Entry 3POT (X-ray diffraction, 1.20 A resolution); this record covers chains A and D of the 6 polymer chains in the assembly.

# Chain A (and D)
Protein: Methyl-coenzyme M reductase I subunit alpha
Organism: Methanothermobacter marburgensis
Notes: EC 2.8.4.1; chain D of this document is another copy of the same molecule, construct and numbering; everything in this record applies to it too
UniProtKB: P11558 (MCRA_METTM); numbering as in UniProt (aligned over 1-550)
Chain sequence (550 residues; row label = number of the first residue in the row):
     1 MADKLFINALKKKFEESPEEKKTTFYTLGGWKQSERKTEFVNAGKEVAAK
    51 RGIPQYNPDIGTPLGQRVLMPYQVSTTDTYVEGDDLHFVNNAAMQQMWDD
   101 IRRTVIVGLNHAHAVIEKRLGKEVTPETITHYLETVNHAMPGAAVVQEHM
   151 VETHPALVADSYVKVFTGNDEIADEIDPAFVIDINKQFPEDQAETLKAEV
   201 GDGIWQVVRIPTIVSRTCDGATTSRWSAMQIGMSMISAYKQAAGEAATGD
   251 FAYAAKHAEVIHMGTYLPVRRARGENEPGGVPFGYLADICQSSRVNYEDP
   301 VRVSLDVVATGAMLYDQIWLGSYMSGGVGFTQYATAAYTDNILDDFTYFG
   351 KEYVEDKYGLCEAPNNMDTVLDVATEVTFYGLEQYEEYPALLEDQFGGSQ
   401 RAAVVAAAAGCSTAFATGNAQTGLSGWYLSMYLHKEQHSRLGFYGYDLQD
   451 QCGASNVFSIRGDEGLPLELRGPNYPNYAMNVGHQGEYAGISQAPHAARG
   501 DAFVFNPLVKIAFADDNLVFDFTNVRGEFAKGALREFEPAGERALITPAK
Unresolved in the structure: 1, 550
Modified / non-standard residues: His257 (n1-methylated histidine; MHS); Arg271 (5-methyl-arginine; AGM); Gln400 (2-methyl-glutamine; MGN); Gly445 (thioglycin; GL3); Cys452 (s-methylcysteine; SMC)
Metal / ion sites: factor 430 Ni: Gln147 (together with 1-thioethanesulfonic acid); K+: Ser215, Arg216, Cys218 (shared with Ser215(D), Arg216(D), Cys218(D) of chain D)
Ligand contacts:
  - Iodomethane / 1-thioethanesulfonic acid: Tyr333, Phe443, Tyr444, Gly445
  - factor 430 (F43), molecule 1: Ala143, Ala144, Val145, Val146, Gln147, Met150, Val151, Met229, Gln230, Met233, Ile236, Ala243, Gly244
  - factor 430 (F43), molecule 2: Gly326, Gly327, Val328, Gly329, Phe330, Thr331, Gln332, Tyr333, Phe396, Gly397, Gly398, Gln400, Gly442, Phe443
  - Coenzyme B / TXZ, molecule 1: Arg225, Lys256, His257
  - Coenzyme B / TXZ, molecule 2: Arg270, Arg271, Leu320, Met324, Ser325, Phe330, Phe443, Ala479, Met480, Asn481, Val482
Swiss-Prot annotation at these positions:
  - binding site (coenzyme F430): Gln147
  - binding site (coenzyme B): Arg225, Lys256, His257, Arg270
  - binding site (coenzyme M): Tyr333, Tyr444
  - modified residue: His257 (Pros-methylhistidine), Arg271 (5-methylarginine), Gly445 (1-thioglycine), Asp450 (Z: -2,3-didehydroaspartate), Cys452 (S-methylcysteine)

# Interface between chain A and chain D
Residue-residue contacts (274; chain A residue first):
  Lys37(A) - Met150(D)  hydrogen bond (side chain-backbone)
  Lys37(A) - Val151(D)
  Lys37(A) - Glu152(D)  salt bridge
  Glu39(A) - His154(D)  salt bridge
  Phe40(A) - Glu152(D)
  Phe40(A) - Thr153(D)
  Phe40(A) - His154(D)
  Phe40(A) - Pro155(D)
  Ala43(A) - His154(D)
  Gly44(A) - Pro155(D)
  Val47(A) - Pro155(D)
  Val47(A) - Ala159(D)  hydrophobic
  Arg51(A) - Ala159(D)  hydrogen bond (side chain-backbone)
  Arg51(A) - Ser161(D)  hydrogen bond (side chain-backbone)
  Arg51(A) - Tyr162(D)
  Arg51(A) - Asn517(D)  hydrogen bond (backbone-side chain)
  Gly52(A) - Ala179(D)
  Ile53(A) - Asn137(D)
  Ile53(A) - Tyr162(D)  hydrophobic
  Ile53(A) - Lys164(D)
  Ile53(A) - Ala179(D)
  Ile53(A) - Phe180(D)  hydrophobic
  Ile53(A) - Asn517(D)
  Pro54(A) - Glu134(D)
  Pro54(A) - Asn137(D)
  Pro54(A) - Phe180(D)
  Gln55(A) - Asn137(D)
  Gln55(A) - His138(D)
  Gln55(A) - Pro141(D)
  Gln55(A) - Pro155(D)  hydrogen bond (side chain-backbone)
  Gln55(A) - Val158(D)
  Gln55(A) - Ala159(D)
  Tyr56(A) - His138(D)
  Tyr56(A) - Ala143(D)  hydrophobic
  Tyr56(A) - Glu152(D)  hydrogen bond
  Tyr56(A) - Pro155(D)  hydrophobic
  Asn57(A) - His138(D)  hydrogen bond (backbone-side chain)
  Ile60(A) - Glu134(D)
  Ile60(A) - Thr135(D)
  Ile60(A) - Val145(D)  hydrophobic
  Gly61(A) - Val145(D)
  Gly61(A) - Ser237(D)
  Thr62(A) - Val145(D)  hydrogen bond (backbone-backbone)
  Thr62(A) - Val146(D)  hydrogen bond (side chain-backbone)
  Leu64(A) - Gln147(D)
  Leu64(A) - Glu148(D)
  Leu64(A) - His149(D)
  Leu64(A) - Met150(D)
  Leu64(A) - Glu152(D)
  Gly65(A) - Glu148(D)  hydrogen bond (backbone-side chain)
  Gln66(A) - Glu148(D)  hydrogen bond (backbone-side chain)
  Arg67(A) - Glu148(D)
  Arg67(A) - His149(D)
  Val68(A) - His149(D)
  Leu69(A) - His149(D)
  Met70(A) - His149(D)  hydrogen bond (backbone-side chain)
  Tyr72(A) - His149(D)
  Gly83(A) - Val151(D)
  Asp84(A) - Val151(D)
  Asp84(A) - Glu152(D)  hydrogen bond (side chain-backbone)
  His87(A) - Val151(D)
  His87(A) - Thr153(D)
  Phe88(A) - Thr217(D)
  Val89(A) - Thr153(D)
  Val89(A) - Leu157(D)
  Val89(A) - Ile213(D)
  Val89(A) - Val214(D)  hydrophobic
  Val89(A) - Ile546(D)
  Asn90(A) - Glu152(D)  hydrogen bond (side chain-backbone)
  Asn90(A) - Thr153(D)
  Asn90(A) - His154(D)  hydrogen bond (side chain-backbone)
  Asn90(A) - Leu157(D)
  Asn90(A) - Ile546(D)
  Asn91(A) - Ile546(D)
  Ala92(A) - Ile546(D)
  Ala92(A) - Thr547(D)
  Gln95(A) - Ile213(D)
  Gln95(A) - Thr217(D)  hydrogen bond
  Gln95(A) - Arg543(D)  hydrogen bond
  Trp98(A) - Thr217(D)  hydrogen bond (side chain-backbone)
  Arg102(A) - Arg216(D)  hydrogen bond (side chain-backbone)
  Arg102(A) - Thr217(D)  hydrogen bond (side chain-backbone)
  Arg102(A) - Cys218(D)  hydrogen bond (side chain-backbone)
  Glu134(A) - Pro54(D)
  Glu134(A) - Ile60(D)
  Thr135(A) - Ile60(D)
  Asn137(A) - Ile53(D)
  Asn137(A) - Pro54(D)
  Asn137(A) - Gln55(D)
  His138(A) - Gln55(D)
  His138(A) - Tyr56(D)
  His138(A) - Asn57(D)  hydrogen bond (side chain-backbone)
  Pro141(A) - Gln55(D)
  Gly142(A) - Gly327(D)
  Gly142(A) - Val328(D)
  Ala143(A) - Tyr56(D)  hydrophobic
  Ala143(A) - Val328(D)
  Ala144(A) - Val328(D)
  Val145(A) - Ile60(D)  hydrophobic
  Val145(A) - Gly61(D)
  Val145(A) - Thr62(D)  hydrogen bond (backbone-backbone)
  Val146(A) - Thr62(D)  hydrogen bond (backbone-side chain)
  Gln147(A) - Leu64(D)
  Glu148(A) - Leu64(D)
  Glu148(A) - Gly65(D)  hydrogen bond (side chain-backbone)
  Glu148(A) - Gln66(D)  hydrogen bond (side chain-backbone)
  Glu148(A) - Arg67(D)
  His149(A) - Leu64(D)
  His149(A) - Arg67(D)
  His149(A) - Val68(D)
  His149(A) - Leu69(D)
  His149(A) - Met70(D)  hydrogen bond (side chain-backbone)
  His149(A) - Tyr72(D)
  His149(A) - Gln332(D)  hydrogen bond (backbone-side chain)
  His149(A) - Phe396(D)
  Met150(A) - Lys37(D)  hydrogen bond (backbone-side chain)
  Met150(A) - Leu64(D)
  Val151(A) - Lys37(D)
  Val151(A) - Gly83(D)
  Val151(A) - Asp84(D)
  Val151(A) - His87(D)
  Val151(A) - Val328(D)
  Val151(A) - Thr331(D)
  Val151(A) - Gln332(D)
  Glu152(A) - Lys37(D)  salt bridge
  Glu152(A) - Phe40(D)
  Glu152(A) - Tyr56(D)  hydrogen bond
  Glu152(A) - Leu64(D)
  Glu152(A) - Asp84(D)  hydrogen bond (backbone-side chain)
  Glu152(A) - Asn90(D)  hydrogen bond (backbone-side chain)
  Thr153(A) - Phe40(D)
  Thr153(A) - His87(D)
  Thr153(A) - Val89(D)
  Thr153(A) - Asn90(D)
  His154(A) - Glu39(D)  salt bridge
  His154(A) - Phe40(D)
  His154(A) - Ala43(D)
  His154(A) - Asn90(D)  hydrogen bond (backbone-side chain)
  His154(A) - Arg535(D)
  Pro155(A) - Phe40(D)
  Pro155(A) - Gly44(D)
  Pro155(A) - Val47(D)
  Pro155(A) - Gln55(D)  hydrogen bond (backbone-side chain)
  Pro155(A) - Tyr56(D)  hydrophobic
  Leu157(A) - Val89(D)
  Leu157(A) - Asn90(D)
  Val158(A) - Gln55(D)  hydrogen bond (backbone-side chain)
  Ala159(A) - Val47(D)  hydrophobic
  Ala159(A) - Arg51(D)  hydrogen bond (backbone-side chain)
  Ala159(A) - Gln55(D)
  Ser161(A) - Arg51(D)  hydrogen bond (backbone-side chain)
  Tyr162(A) - Arg51(D)
  Tyr162(A) - Ile53(D)  hydrophobic
  Lys164(A) - Ile53(D)
  Ala179(A) - Gly52(D)
  Ala179(A) - Ile53(D)
  Phe180(A) - Pro54(D)
  Ile213(A) - Val89(D)
  Ile213(A) - Gln95(D)
  Ile213(A) - Arg216(D)
  Val214(A) - Val89(D)  hydrophobic
  Val214(A) - Ser322(D)
  Arg216(A) - Arg102(D)  hydrogen bond (backbone-side chain)
  Arg216(A) - Ile213(D)
  Arg216(A) - Arg216(D)
  Arg216(A) - Thr217(D)  hydrogen bond
  Arg216(A) - Arg543(D)
  Thr217(A) - Phe88(D)
  Thr217(A) - Gln95(D)  hydrogen bond
  Thr217(A) - Trp98(D)  hydrogen bond (backbone-side chain)
  Thr217(A) - Arg102(D)  hydrogen bond (backbone-side chain)
  Thr217(A) - Arg216(D)  hydrogen bond
  Thr217(A) - Tyr323(D)
  Cys218(A) - Arg102(D)  hydrogen bond (backbone-side chain)
  Cys218(A) - Ser322(D)  hydrogen bond
  Cys218(A) - Tyr323(D)
  Asp219(A) - Arg273(D)  salt bridge
  Asp219(A) - Tyr323(D)
  Ala221(A) - Arg273(D)
  Thr222(A) - Arg273(D)
  Thr222(A) - Ser322(D)
  Thr222(A) - Tyr323(D)
  Arg225(A) - Arg270(D)  hydrogen bond (side chain-backbone)
  Arg225(A) - Arg271(D)
  Arg225(A) - Arg273(D)
  Arg225(A) - Tyr323(D)
  Arg225(A) - Met324(D)
  Arg225(A) - Ser325(D)
  Trp226(A) - Ser322(D)
  Trp226(A) - Ser325(D)  hydrogen bond (backbone-backbone)
  Trp226(A) - Gly326(D)
  Trp226(A) - Gly327(D)
  Met229(A) - Ser325(D)
  Met229(A) - Gly326(D)
  Gln230(A) - Gly327(D)
  Gln230(A) - Val328(D)
  Ser237(A) - Gly61(D)
  Tyr266(A) - Val269(D)
  Tyr266(A) - Ala272(D)  hydrophobic
  Val269(A) - Tyr266(D)
  Arg270(A) - Arg225(D)  hydrogen bond (backbone-side chain)
  Arg271(A) - Arg225(D)
  Ala272(A) - Tyr266(D)  hydrophobic
  Ala272(A) - Arg273(D)
  Ala272(A) - Gly274(D)  hydrogen bond (backbone-backbone)
  Arg273(A) - Asp219(D)  salt bridge
  Arg273(A) - Ala221(D)
  Arg273(A) - Thr222(D)
  Arg273(A) - Arg225(D)
  Arg273(A) - Ala272(D)
  Gly274(A) - Ala272(D)  hydrogen bond (backbone-backbone)
  Ser322(A) - Val214(D)
  Ser322(A) - Cys218(D)  hydrogen bond
  Ser322(A) - Thr222(D)
  Ser322(A) - Trp226(D)
  Tyr323(A) - Thr217(D)
  Tyr323(A) - Cys218(D)
  Tyr323(A) - Asp219(D)
  Tyr323(A) - Thr222(D)
  Tyr323(A) - Arg225(D)
  Met324(A) - Arg225(D)
  Ser325(A) - Arg225(D)
  Ser325(A) - Trp226(D)  hydrogen bond (backbone-backbone)
  Ser325(A) - Met229(D)
  Gly326(A) - Trp226(D)
  Gly326(A) - Met229(D)
  Gly327(A) - Gly142(D)
  Gly327(A) - Trp226(D)
  Gly327(A) - Gln230(D)
  Val328(A) - Gly142(D)
  Val328(A) - Ala143(D)
  Val328(A) - Ala144(D)
  Val328(A) - Val151(D)
  Val328(A) - Gln230(D)
  Thr331(A) - Val151(D)
  Gln332(A) - His149(D)  hydrogen bond
  Gln332(A) - Val151(D)
  Phe396(A) - His149(D)
  Asn517(A) - Arg51(D)  hydrogen bond (side chain-backbone)
  Asn517(A) - Ile53(D)
  Arg535(A) - His154(D)
  Arg535(A) - Leu545(D)
  Arg535(A) - Ile546(D)
  Arg535(A) - Thr547(D)
  Arg535(A) - Pro548(D)
  Glu536(A) - Pro548(D)
  Phe537(A) - Thr547(D)
  Phe537(A) - Pro548(D)
  Glu538(A) - Pro548(D)
  Pro539(A) - Arg543(D)
  Pro539(A) - Thr547(D)
  Ala540(A) - Arg543(D)  hydrogen bond (backbone-side chain)
  Glu542(A) - Glu542(D)
  Glu542(A) - Arg543(D)  salt bridge
  Glu542(A) - Ala544(D)
  Arg543(A) - Gln95(D)  hydrogen bond
  Arg543(A) - Arg216(D)
  Arg543(A) - Pro539(D)
  Arg543(A) - Ala540(D)  hydrogen bond (side chain-backbone)
  Arg543(A) - Glu542(D)  salt bridge
  Ala544(A) - Glu542(D)
  Leu545(A) - Arg535(D)
  Ile546(A) - Val89(D)
  Ile546(A) - Asn90(D)
  Ile546(A) - Asn91(D)
  Ile546(A) - Ala92(D)
  Ile546(A) - Arg535(D)
  Thr547(A) - Arg535(D)
  Thr547(A) - Phe537(D)
  Thr547(A) - Pro539(D)
  Pro548(A) - Arg535(D)
  Pro548(A) - Glu536(D)
  Pro548(A) - Phe537(D)
  Pro548(A) - Glu538(D)
Interface residues without a listed pair, chain A (112 interface residues in all): Pro63, Ala156, Ser215, Gly244, Ile318, Tyr444
Interface residues without a listed pair, chain D (112 interface residues in all): Pro63, Ala156, Ser215, Gly244, Ile318, Tyr444

# Overview
Chain A and chain D each contribute 112 residues to their interface; the contacts include 57 hydrogen bonds
and 8 salt bridges. Polar contacts include Lys37(A)-Glu152(D), Glu39(A)-His154(D) and Asp219(A)-Arg273(D).
Bound to chain A: factor 430, Iodomethane / 1-thioethanesulfonic acid and Coenzyme B / TXZ.
Chain A and chain D are both Methyl-coenzyme M reductase I subunit alpha (Methanothermobacter marburgensis);
the structure, Structural analysis of a Ni(III)-methyl species in methyl-coenzyme M reductase from
Methanothermobacter marburgensis, was determined by X-ray diffraction.
